PDB entry 8FB7 | X-ray diffraction, 1.75 A resolution | chains A and Q of the 3 polymer chains in the assembly

# Chain A
Molecule: Ky15.10 Antibody, Heavy Chain
Source organism: Mus musculus
Notes: antibody fragment or engineered binder
Sequence (228 residues; numbered 1 to 216 plus 12 insertion-coded residues; the number before each row is that of its first residue; a row labelled like 82A-82C holds insertion residues (82A, then the next letters in order)):
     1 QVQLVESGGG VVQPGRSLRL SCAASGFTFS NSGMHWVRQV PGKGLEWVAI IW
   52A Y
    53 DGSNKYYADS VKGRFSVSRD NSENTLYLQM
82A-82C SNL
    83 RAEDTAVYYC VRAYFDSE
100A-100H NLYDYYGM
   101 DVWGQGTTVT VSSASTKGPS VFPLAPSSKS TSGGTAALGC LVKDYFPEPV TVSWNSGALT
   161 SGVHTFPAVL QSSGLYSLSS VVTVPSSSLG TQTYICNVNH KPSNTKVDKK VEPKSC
Cystine bridges: Cys22-Cys92, Cys140-Cys196

# Chain Q
Molecule: Circumsporozoite protein NPDP peptide
Reference sequence: P08307 (CSP_PLAFW); residues 1-16 here correspond to UniProt positions 130-145 (UniProt number = residue number + 129)
Sequence (16 residues; numbered 1 to 16; the number before each row is that of its first residue):
     1 NPDPNANPNV DPNANP
Unresolved in the structure: 1-2, 16

# Interface between chain A and chain Q
Contacting residue pairs - 29 pairs, chain A then chain Q:
  Asn31(A) with Asn9(Q); Val10(Q), hydrogen bond (backbone-backbone)
  Ser32(A) with Asn9(Q)
  Gly33(A) with Pro8(Q), hydrogen bond (backbone-backbone); Asn9(Q), hydrogen bond (backbone-side chain)
  Ile50(A) with Pro8(Q), hydrophobic
  Trp52(A) with Asp3(Q); Pro4(Q); Ala6(Q); Asn7(Q); Pro8(Q)
  Tyr52A(A) with Pro8(Q), hydrogen bond (backbone-backbone); Asn9(Q); Val10(Q)
  Tyr58(A) with Pro4(Q), hydrophobic
  Ala95(A) with Pro8(Q), hydrophobic; Asn9(Q)
  Tyr96(A) with Asn9(Q), hydrogen bond (backbone-side chain)
  Ser99(A) with Pro12(Q)
  Asn100A(A) with Asn7(Q)
  Asp100D(A) with Asn5(Q); Ala6(Q)
  Tyr100E(A) with Asp3(Q); Asn5(Q)
  Tyr100F(A) with Asn5(Q), hydrogen bond (backbone-backbone); Ala6(Q); Asn7(Q); Pro8(Q); Asn9(Q)
Other interface residues (no listed pair), chain A (16 interface residues in all): Phe97, Asp98

# In short
The interface between chain A and chain Q involves 16 residues on one side and 9 on the other, with 6 hydrogen
bonds. Among the polar pairs are Gly33(A)-Asn9(Q), Tyr96(A)-Asn9(Q) and Asn31(A)-Val10(Q).
Chain A is Ky15.10 Antibody, Heavy Chain (Mus musculus) and chain Q is Circumsporozoite protein NPDP peptide;
the structure, Crystal structure of Ky15.10 Fab in complex with circumsporozoite protein NPDP peptide, was
determined by X-ray diffraction, deposited together with 8F95, 8F9E, 8F9F, 8F9S, 8F9T, 8F9U and 11 further
entries.
